Entry 8UBF (electron microscopy, 3.61 A resolution); this record covers chains B and I of the 8 polymer chains in the assembly.

# Chain B
Molecule: Avd
From: Bordetella phage BPP-1
Notes: EC 4.2.1.147
UniProtKB: chimeric construct of Q775D7, Q9FA38: residues 1-124 from Q775D7 (Q775D7_BPBPP) positions 1-124 (same numbers); residues 125-290 from Q9FA38 positions 5-170 (UniProt number = residue number - 120)
Amino-acid sequence (290 residues; each row starts with the number of its first residue):
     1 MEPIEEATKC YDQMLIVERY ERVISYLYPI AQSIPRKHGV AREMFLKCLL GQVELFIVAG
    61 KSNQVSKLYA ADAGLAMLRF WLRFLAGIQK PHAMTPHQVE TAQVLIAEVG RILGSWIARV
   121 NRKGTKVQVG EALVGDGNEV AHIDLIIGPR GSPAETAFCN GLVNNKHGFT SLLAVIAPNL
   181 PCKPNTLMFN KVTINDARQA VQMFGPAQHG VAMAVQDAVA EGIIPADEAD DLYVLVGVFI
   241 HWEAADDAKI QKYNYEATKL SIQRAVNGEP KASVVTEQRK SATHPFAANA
Not modelled in the structure: 123-290

# Chain I
Molecule: Diversity-generating retroelement (DGR) RNA Sp
Sequence (140 nucleotides; each row starts with the number of its first residue):
     1 CAUGGCUCUG CCAACGCUAC GGCUUGGCGG GCUGGCCUUU CCUCAAUAGG UGGUCAGCCG
    61 GUUCUGUCCU GCUUCGGCGA ACACGUUACA CGGUUCGGCA AAACGUCGAU UACUGAAAAU
   121 GGAAAGGCGG GGCCGACUUC
Not modelled in the structure: 1-2, 34-48, 57-86, 140

# Interface between chain B and chain I
Residue-residue contacts - 9 pairs, chain B then chain I:
  Arg-19(B) / U54(I)  salt bridge to the phosphate
  Gln-32(B) / U3(I)  hydrogen bond to the base
  Arg-36(B) / U3(I)  sugar contact
  Arg-36(B) / G4(I)  base contact
  Lys-37(B) / G4(I)  sugar contact
  Gly-39(B) / G4(I)  base contact
  Val-40(B) / G4(I)  base contact
  Arg-42(B) / U3(I)  hydrogen bond to the sugar
  Leu-46(B) / U3(I)  base contact
Other interface residues (no listed pair), chain B (9 interface residues in all): Arg-22
Other interface residues (no listed pair), chain I (4 interface residues in all): G53

# Summary
9 residues of chain B and 4 residues of chain I are in contact, with 2 hydrogen bonds and 1 salt bridge. Polar
pairs include Gln-32(B)/U3(I), Arg-42(B)/U3(I) and Arg-19(B)/U54(I).
Here chain B is Avd (Bordetella phage BPP-1) and chain I is Diversity-generating retroelement (DGR) RNA Sp.
Entry 8UBF (Diversity-generating retroelement (DGR) ribonucleoprotein - Resting state 1c) was determined by
electron microscopy together with 8UB7, 8UB8, 8UB9, 8UBA, 8UBB, 8UBC, 8UBD and 8UBE from the same study.
